8BD6 - chains A and C of the 15 polymer chains in the assembly; structure by electron microscopy, 4.10 A resolution (low resolution: residue-level contacts below are approximate; hydrogen-bond / salt-bridge calls are withheld).

== Chain A ==
Protein: Cas12k
From: Scytonema hofmannii
UniProtKB: A0A8M0FGU0 (A0A8M0FGU0_9CYAN); residue numbers follow UniProt; this construct covers 2-639
Sequence (698 residues; each row starts with the number of its first residue; numbers below 1 keep their minus sign (Met-58 is residue -58)):
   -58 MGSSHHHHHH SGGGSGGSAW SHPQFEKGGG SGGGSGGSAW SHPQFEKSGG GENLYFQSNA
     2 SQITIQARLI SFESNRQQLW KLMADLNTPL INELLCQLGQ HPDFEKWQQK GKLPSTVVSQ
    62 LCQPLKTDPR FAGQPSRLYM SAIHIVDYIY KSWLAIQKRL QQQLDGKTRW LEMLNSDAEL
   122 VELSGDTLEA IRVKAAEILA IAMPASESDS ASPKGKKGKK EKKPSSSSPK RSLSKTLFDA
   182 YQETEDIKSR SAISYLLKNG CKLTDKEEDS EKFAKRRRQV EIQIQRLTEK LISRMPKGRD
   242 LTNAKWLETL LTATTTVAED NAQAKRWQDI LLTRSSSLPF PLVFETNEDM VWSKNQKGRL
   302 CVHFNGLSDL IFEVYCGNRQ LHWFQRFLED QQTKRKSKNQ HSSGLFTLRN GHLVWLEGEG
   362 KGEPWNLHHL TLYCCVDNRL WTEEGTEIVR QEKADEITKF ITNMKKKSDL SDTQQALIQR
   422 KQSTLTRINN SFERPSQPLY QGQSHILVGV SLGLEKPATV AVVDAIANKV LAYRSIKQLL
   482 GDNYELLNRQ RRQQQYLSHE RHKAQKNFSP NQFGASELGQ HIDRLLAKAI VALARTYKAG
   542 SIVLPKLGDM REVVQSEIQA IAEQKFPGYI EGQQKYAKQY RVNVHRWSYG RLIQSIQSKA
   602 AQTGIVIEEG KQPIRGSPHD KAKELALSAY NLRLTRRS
Unresolved in the structure: -58 to 0, 143-173, 233-277, 637-639
Sequence notes: initiating methionine (-58); expression tag (-57 to 1)

== Chain C ==
Molecule: DNA target strand
Sequence (49 nucleotides; each row starts with the number of its first residue; numbers below 1 keep their minus sign (DA-39 is residue -39)):
   -39 ATATCTACGT TTAACAGTGG CCTTATTAAA TGACTTCTCA ACCTCCTAC
Unresolved in the structure: -39 to -10, 9

== Chain A / chain C interface ==
Pairs across the interface (34; chain A residue first):
  His85(A) - DA0(C)
  Ser93(A) - DT-4(C)
  Glu286(A) - DC-1(C)
  Glu286(A) - DA0(C)
  Thr287(A) - DA0(C)
  Thr287(A) - DA1(C)
  Thr287(A) - DC2(C)
  Asn288(A) - DA1(C)
  Lys335(A) - DC2(C)
  Ser343(A) - DC2(C)
  Ser344(A) - DA1(C)
  Ser344(A) - DC2(C)
  Gly345(A) - DA1(C)
  Gly345(A) - DC2(C)
  Arg350(A) - DA0(C)
  Arg350(A) - DA1(C)
  Asn351(A) - DC-1(C)
  Asn351(A) - DA0(C)
  Cys376(A) - DC-1(C)
  Lys394(A) - DA1(C)
  Arg421(A) - DC2(C)
  Arg421(A) - DC3(C)
  Ser424(A) - DC2(C)
  Ser424(A) - DC3(C)
  Thr425(A) - DC2(C)
  Arg428(A) - DC3(C)
  Arg502(A) - DG-8(C)
  Asn512(A) - DT-9(C)
  Gln513(A) - DT-9(C)
  Gln513(A) - DG-8(C)
  Leu548(A) - DT-5(C)
  Gly591(A) - DC-6(C)
  Arg592(A) - DA-7(C)
  Arg592(A) - DC-6(C)
Also at the interface, not in a pair above, chain A (28 interface residues in all): Gln3, Arg78, Tyr89, His353, Gln420
Also at the interface, not in a pair above, chain C (12 interface residues in all): DT-2

== Summary ==
The interface between chain A and chain C involves 28 residues on one side and 12 on the other.
Here chain A is Cas12k (Scytonema hofmannii) and chain C is DNA target strand. Entry 8BD6
(Cas12k-sgRNA-dsDNA-TnsC non-productive complex) was determined by electron microscopy, deposited together
with 8BD4 and 8BD5.
